9NE9 - chains B and D of the 6 polymer chains in the assembly; structure by electron microscopy, 3.88 A resolution.

Chain B (and D):
Molecule: Proliferating cell nuclear antigen
Source organism: Homo sapiens
Notes: chain D of this document is another copy of the same molecule, construct and numbering; everything in this record applies to it too
Reference sequence: P12004 (PCNA_HUMAN); residue numbers follow UniProt; this construct covers 1-261
Chain sequence (261 residues; row label = number of the first residue in the row):
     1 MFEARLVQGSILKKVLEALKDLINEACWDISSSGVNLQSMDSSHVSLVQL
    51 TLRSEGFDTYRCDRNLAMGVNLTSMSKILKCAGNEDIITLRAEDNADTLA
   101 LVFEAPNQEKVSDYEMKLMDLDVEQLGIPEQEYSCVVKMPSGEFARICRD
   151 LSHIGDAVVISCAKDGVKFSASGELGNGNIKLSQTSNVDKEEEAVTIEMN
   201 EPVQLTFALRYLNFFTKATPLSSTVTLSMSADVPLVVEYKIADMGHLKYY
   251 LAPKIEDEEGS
UniProt features mapped onto this chain:
  - DNA-binding region: Arg61 to Lys80
  - modified residue: Lys14 (N6-acetyllysine), Lys77 (N6-acetyllysine), Lys80 (N6-acetyllysine), Tyr211 (Phosphotyrosine), Lys248 (N6-acetyllysine)
  - cross-link (Glycyl lysine isopeptide (Lys-Gly)): Lys164 (interchain with G-Cter in SUMO2), Lys254 (interchain with G-Cter in SUMO2)
  - natural variant: Ser228 (S228I: In ATLD2)
  - mutagenesis: Lys13 (K13R: Inhibits acetylation, recruitment to DNA damage sites, inducible ubiquitination and protein degradation, DNA replication and repair synthesis efficiencies, but homotrimer formation, nuclear ...), Lys14 (K14R: Inhibits acetylation, recruitment to DNA damage sites, inducible ubiquitination and protein degradation, DNA replication and repair synthesis efficiencies, but homotrimer formation, nuclear ...), Lys20 (K20R: Inhibits acetylation, recruitment to DNA damage sites, inducible ubiquitination and protein degradation, DNA replication and repair synthesis efficiencies, but homotrimer formation, nuclear ...), Met40 (M40A: Complete loss of interaction with UHRF2), Ser43 to Val45 (No effect on POLD3-binding. Impairs binding to ALKBH2), Lys77 (K77A: Inhibits recruitment to DNA damage sites, but nuclear localization is similar as the wild-type; in association with A-80 ...), Lys80 (K80A: Inhibits recruitment to DNA damage sites, but nuclear localization is similar as the wild-type; in association with A-77 ...), Gln125 to Ile128 (Strong decrease in POLD3-binding. Impairs binding to ALKBH2), Ile128 (I128A: Complete loss of interaction with UHRF2), Lys164 (K164R: Abolishes ubiquitination. No effect on interaction with SHPRH), Val188 to Lys190 (No effect on POLD3-binding. No effect on ALKBH2-binding), Tyr211 (Y211F: Alters chromatin-associated PCNA stability and its function in DNA replication and repair), 3 further mutagenesis entries in UniProt

Chain B / chain D interface:
Residue-residue contacts (19):
  Arg146(B) with Cys81(D); Lys110(D)
  Asp150(B) with Cys81(D), hydrogen bond; Tyr114(D), hydrogen bond
  Ile154(B) with Ile78(D), hydrophobic; Tyr114(D), hydrophobic
  Leu175(B) with Ser74(D); Lys77(D)
  Gly176(B) with Glu115(D)
  Asn177(B) with Glu115(D), hydrogen bond
  Gly178(B) with Asp113(D); Tyr114(D)
  Asn179(B) with Ser112(D); Asp113(D), hydrogen bond (backbone-backbone)
  Ile180(B) with Val111(D); Ser112(D)
  Lys181(B) with Val111(D), hydrogen bond (backbone-backbone)
  Leu182(B) with Glu109(D); Lys110(D)
Other interface residues (no listed pair), chain B (13 interface residues in all): Glu143, His153
Other interface residues (no listed pair), chain D (12 interface residues in all): Met116

Summary:
The interface between chain B and chain D involves 13 residues on one side and 12 on the other, with 5
hydrogen bonds. Polar pairs include Asp150(B)-Cys81(D), Asp150(B)-Tyr114(D) and Asn177(B)-Glu115(D). From
UniProt: 23 mutagenesis sites on chain B.
Both chains are Proliferating cell nuclear antigen (Homo sapiens). Entry 9NE9 (Human polymerase epsilon bound
to PCNA and DNA with a pre-existing mismatch in the blocked conformation ...) was determined by electron
microscopy together with 9NE6, 9NE7, 9NE8 and 9NEA from the same study.
